8R5O - chains P and S of the 20 polymer chains in the assembly; structure by electron microscopy, 2.49 A resolution.

# Chain P
Name: PAP10
From: Sinapis alba
Sequence (185 residues; numbered 1 to 185; the number before each row is that of its first residue):
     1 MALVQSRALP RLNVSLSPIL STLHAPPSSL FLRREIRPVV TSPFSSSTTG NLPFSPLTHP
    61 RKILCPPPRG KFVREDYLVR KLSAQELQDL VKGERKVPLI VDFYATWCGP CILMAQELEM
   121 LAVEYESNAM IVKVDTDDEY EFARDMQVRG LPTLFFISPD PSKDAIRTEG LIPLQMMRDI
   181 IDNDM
Unresolved in the structure: 1-77

# Chain S
Name: FLN2
From: Sinapis alba
Sequence (611 residues; row label = number of the first residue in the row):
     1 MASLSFTQFL PFPRCSVDVP CLQPHGFVKF RGERWKGKHS FLMVAGRRKL SESAPLDEDD
    61 GGNGAVGGKK PTKVPKKSGA RTAKKKVVAK DEPLEESSQL LVDSDNVSDN ESDTKEPVRR
   121 TRKKAAASSD VNEGKTEKKV RRKRTVKKDK EVEDGLVTYD EASDVEEALT VEATDADSEG
   181 EEIDLSKHES EDISHTYGWP PLVCCFGSAQ HAFVPSGRPA NRLLDYERQE RMKDAVWAPE
   241 KYIRAPGGCA GGVAIALASL GGKAAFMGKL GDDDFGQAML YYLNVCQVQT RSVKIDSKRV
   301 TACSTMKISK RGRLKSTCVK PCAEDSLSKS EINVDVLKEA KMFYFTTHSL LDKKMMSTTL
   361 QAIKISKQLG NVIFYDLNLP LPLWQSLEET KSLIQEVWDL ADVIEVTKQE LEFLCGIEPT
   421 EEFDTKNNDS SKFVHYEPET VEPLWHENLK ILFVTNGTSK IHYYTKEHNG AVLGMEDVPI
   481 TPFTRDMSAS GDGIVAGLIR MLTVQPDLMN DKGYLERTAR YAIECGVVDQ WLLAQTRGYP
   541 PKDDMEEEED DDEEEEMESD PNGIRSITER EYRTSKPYDE PDGPYVMKPV EEREYRKLEL
   601 VGSMGEDDDS S
Unresolved in the structure: 1-192, 542-561, 599-611

# Chain P / chain S interface
Contacting residue pairs (86):
  Gln88(P) - Gly312(S)
  Gln88(P) - Arg313(S)
  Val91(P) - Lys310(S)
  Lys92(P) - Lys310(S)
  Lys92(P) - Arg311(S)
  Lys92(P) - Gly312(S)
  Gly93(P) - Lys310(S)
  Thr106(P) - Arg485(S)  hydrogen bond (backbone-side chain)
  Trp107(P) - Val214(S)  hydrophobic
  Trp107(P) - Ser216(S)
  Trp107(P) - Gly217(S)
  Trp107(P) - Ile243(S)
  Trp107(P) - Arg485(S)  hydrogen bond (backbone-side chain)
  Trp107(P) - Asp486(S)
  Cys108(P) - Val214(S)  hydrophobic
  Gly109(P) - Pro482(S)
  Gly109(P) - Phe483(S)
  Gly109(P) - Arg485(S)
  Gly109(P) - Asp486(S)  hydrogen bond (backbone-side chain)
  Pro110(P) - Ala212(S)
  Pro110(P) - Asp486(S)
  Ile112(P) - Pro482(S)
  Ile112(P) - Phe483(S)  hydrophobic
  Leu113(P) - Phe483(S)  hydrophobic
  Leu113(P) - Ile564(S)  hydrophobic
  Gln116(P) - Phe483(S)
  Gln116(P) - Pro541(S)
  Gln116(P) - Gly563(S)
  Gln116(P) - Ile564(S)
  Gln116(P) - Arg565(S)  hydrogen bond (side chain-backbone)
  Glu117(P) - Asn562(S)
  Glu117(P) - Gly563(S)
  Glu117(P) - Ile564(S)
  Glu119(P) - Arg565(S)  salt bridge
  Met120(P) - Gly563(S)  hydrogen bond (side chain-backbone)
  Tyr140(P) - Gln385(S)
  Glu141(P) - Gln385(S)
  Phe142(P) - Leu314(S)  hydrophobic
  Arg144(P) - Pro382(S)  hydrogen bond (side chain-backbone)
  Arg144(P) - Gln385(S)
  Asp145(P) - Leu314(S)
  Asp145(P) - Lys315(S)
  Asp145(P) - Ser316(S)  hydrogen bond (backbone-side chain)
  Met146(P) - Ile308(S)  hydrophobic
  Met146(P) - Leu314(S)  hydrophobic
  Met146(P) - Ser316(S)  hydrogen bond (backbone-side chain)
  Gln147(P) - Ser316(S)  hydrogen bond (backbone-side chain)
  Val148(P) - Leu381(S)
  Val148(P) - Pro382(S)
  Arg149(P) - Pro215(S)
  Arg149(P) - Asp325(S)  salt bridge
  Arg149(P) - His348(S)
  Arg149(P) - Leu351(S)
  Arg149(P) - Pro382(S)
  Gly150(P) - Phe213(S)
  Gly150(P) - Val214(S)
  Gly150(P) - Pro215(S)
  Leu151(P) - Phe213(S)
  Leu151(P) - Val214(S)  hydrogen bond (backbone-backbone)
  Pro152(P) - Ala212(S)
  Pro152(P) - Phe213(S)
  Phe155(P) - Ile308(S)  hydrophobic
  Asp164(P) - Thr305(S)
  Asp164(P) - Met306(S)
  Asp164(P) - Lys307(S)
  Ala165(P) - Ser304(S)
  Ala165(P) - Thr305(S)
  Ala165(P) - Met306(S)  hydrogen bond (backbone-backbone)
  Ala165(P) - Ile308(S)  hydrophobic
  Ile166(P) - Ser304(S)
  Arg167(P) - Ala302(S)
  Arg167(P) - Cys303(S)
  Arg167(P) - Ser304(S)  hydrogen bond (backbone-backbone)
  Arg167(P) - Met306(S)
  Thr168(P) - Ala302(S)
  Glu169(P) - Phe213(S)
  Glu169(P) - Ala302(S)
  Gly170(P) - His211(S)
  Gly170(P) - Phe213(S)
  Leu171(P) - His211(S)  hydrogen bond (backbone-side chain)
  Pro173(P) - Phe275(S)
  Pro173(P) - Asn562(S)
  Leu174(P) - Asn562(S)  hydrogen bond (backbone-side chain)
  Leu174(P) - Gly563(S)
  Met176(P) - Phe275(S)  hydrophobic
  Met176(P) - Cys303(S)  hydrophobic
Interface residues without a listed pair, chain P (44 interface residues in all): Thr153, Ile157, Ile172, Gln175, Ile180
Interface residues without a listed pair, chain S (47 interface residues in all): Gln210, Glu240, Thr317, Pro380, Ser386, Glu389, Thr484, Arg537, Pro540

# Overview
The interface between chain P and chain S involves 44 residues on one side and 47 on the other; the contacts
include 14 hydrogen bonds and 2 salt bridges. Polar contacts include Glu119(P)-Arg565(S), Arg149(P)-Asp325(S)
and Thr106(P)-Arg485(S).
Here chain P is PAP10 and chain S is FLN2, both from Sinapis alba. Entry 8R5O (Plastid-encoded RNA polymerase)
was determined by electron microscopy together with 8R6S, 8RDJ and 8RAS from the same study.
